PDB entry 1ZUJ | X-ray diffraction, 2.90 A resolution | chains A and B of the 4 polymer chains in the assembly

[Chain A (and B)]
Molecule: hypothetical protein Llacc01001955
Organism: Lactococcus lactis
Notes: chain B of this document is another copy of the same molecule, construct and numbering; everything in this record applies to it too
Amino-acid sequence (179 residues; numbered 2 to 180; the number before each row is that of its first residue):
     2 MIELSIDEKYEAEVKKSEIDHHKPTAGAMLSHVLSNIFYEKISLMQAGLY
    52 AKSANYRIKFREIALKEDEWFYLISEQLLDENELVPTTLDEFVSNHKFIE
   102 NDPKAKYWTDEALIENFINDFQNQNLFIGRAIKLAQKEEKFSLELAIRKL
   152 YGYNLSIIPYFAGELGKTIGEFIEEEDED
Not modelled in the structure: 2-5, 174-180

[Chain A / chain B interface]
Contacting residue pairs (61; chain A residue first):
  Asp8(A) - Lys105(B)  salt bridge
  Lys10(A) - Tyr108(B)
  Tyr11(A) - Pro104(B)  hydrophobic
  Tyr11(A) - Lys105(B)
  Tyr11(A) - Lys107(B)
  Glu14(A) - Lys107(B)  salt bridge
  Glu14(A) - Tyr108(B)  hydrogen bond
  Phe39(A) - Phe39(B)  hydrophobic
  Phe39(A) - Ile43(B)  hydrophobic
  Tyr40(A) - Leu90(B)
  Lys42(A) - Lys42(B)
  Lys42(A) - Asp69(B)  salt bridge
  Ile43(A) - Phe39(B)  hydrophobic
  Ile43(A) - Phe93(B)  hydrophobic
  Met46(A) - Asp69(B)
  Met46(A) - Phe72(B)  hydrophobic
  Met46(A) - Tyr73(B)
  Gln47(A) - Thr88(B)
  Leu50(A) - Ser76(B)
  Leu50(A) - Leu80(B)
  Leu50(A) - Val86(B)  hydrophobic
  Tyr51(A) - Leu80(B)
  Tyr51(A) - Val86(B)  hydrogen bond (side chain-backbone)
  Arg62(A) - Tyr73(B)
  Arg62(A) - Glu77(B)  salt bridge
  Asp69(A) - Lys42(B)  salt bridge
  Asp69(A) - Met46(B)
  Phe72(A) - Met46(B)  hydrophobic
  Tyr73(A) - Met46(B)
  Tyr73(A) - Arg62(B)
  Ser76(A) - Leu50(B)
  Glu77(A) - Arg62(B)  salt bridge
  Leu80(A) - Leu50(B)
  Glu84(A) - Tyr51(B)  hydrogen bond (backbone-side chain)
  Leu85(A) - Tyr51(B)
  Val86(A) - Tyr51(B)  hydrogen bond (backbone-side chain)
  Thr88(A) - Ile43(B)
  Thr88(A) - Gln47(B)  hydrogen bond
  Thr89(A) - Gln47(B)
  Thr89(A) - Asn102(B)
  Thr89(A) - Asp103(B)
  Thr89(A) - Pro104(B)
  Leu90(A) - Tyr40(B)  hydrophobic
  Leu90(A) - Leu90(B)  hydrophobic
  Leu90(A) - Val94(B)  hydrophobic
  Leu90(A) - Asn102(B)
  Glu92(A) - Lys107(B)
  Asn102(A) - Thr89(B)
  Asn102(A) - Leu90(B)  hydrogen bond (side chain-backbone)
  Asp103(A) - Thr89(B)
  Pro104(A) - Tyr11(B)
  Pro104(A) - Thr89(B)
  Pro104(A) - Glu92(B)
  Lys105(A) - Tyr11(B)
  Lys107(A) - Glu14(B)  salt bridge
  Lys107(A) - Leu85(B)
  Lys107(A) - Val86(B)  hydrogen bond (side chain-backbone)
  Lys107(A) - Thr88(B)
  Lys107(A) - Glu92(B)  salt bridge
  Tyr108(A) - Lys10(B)
  Tyr108(A) - Glu14(B)  hydrogen bond
Interface residues without a listed pair, chain A (34 interface residues in all): Ala65, Phe93
Interface residues without a listed pair, chain B (36 interface residues in all): Ile7, Asp8, Ala65, Glu84

[Overview]
Chain A and chain B form an interface of 34 and 36 residues respectively; the contacts include 8 hydrogen
bonds and 8 salt bridges. Polar contacts include Asp8(A)-Lys105(B), Glu14(A)-Lys107(B) and Lys42(A)-Asp69(B).
Chain A and chain B are both hypothetical protein Llacc01001955 (Lactococcus lactis); the structure, The
crystal structure of the Lactococcus lactis MG1363 DpsA protein, was determined by X-ray diffraction,
deposited together with 1ZS3.
